6PWE - chains E and I of the 10 polymer chains in the assembly; structure by electron microscopy, 3.95 A resolution.

# Chain E
Name: Histone H3
Source organism: Drosophila melanogaster
Reference sequence: P02299 (H3_DROME); residues 0-135 here correspond to UniProt positions 1-136 (UniProt number = residue number + 1)
Chain sequence (136 residues; row label = number of the first residue in the row; numbering starts at 0):
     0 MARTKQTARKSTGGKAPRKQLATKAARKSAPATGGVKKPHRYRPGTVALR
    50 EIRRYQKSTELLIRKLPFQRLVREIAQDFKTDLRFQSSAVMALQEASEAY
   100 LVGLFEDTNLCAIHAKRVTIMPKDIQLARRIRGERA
Not modelled in the structure: 0-37, 134-135

# Chain I
Molecule: 147-nt DNA strand
Source organism: synthetic construct
Sequence (147 nucleotides; each row starts with the number of its first residue; numbers below 1 keep their minus sign (DA-73 is residue -73)):
   -73 ATCGGATGTATATATCTGACACGTGCCTGGAGACTAGGGAGTAATCCCCT
   -23 TGGCGGTTAAAACGCGGGGGACAGCGCGTACGTGCGTTTAAGCGGTGCTA
    27 GAGCTGTCTACGACCAATTGAGCGGCCTCGGCACCGGGATTCTCGAT

# How chain E and chain I interact
Residue-residue contacts - 19 pairs, chain E then chain I:
  His39(E) - DT-67(I)  phosphate contact
  Arg40(E) - DG8(I)  base contact
  Arg40(E) - DT9(I)  base contact
  Tyr41(E) - DG10(I)  phosphate contact
  Gly44(E) - DT9(I)  phosphate contact
  Thr45(E) - DT9(I)  phosphate contact
  Val46(E) - DT9(I)  hydrogen bond to the phosphate
  Val46(E) - DG10(I)  phosphate contact
  Ala47(E) - DT9(I)  hydrogen bond to the phosphate
  Arg49(E) - DG-66(I)  sugar contact
  Arg63(E) - DA17(I)  hydrogen bond to the phosphate
  Arg63(E) - DG18(I)  salt bridge to the phosphate
  Lys64(E) - DG18(I)  hydrogen bond to the phosphate
  Leu65(E) - DG18(I)  hydrogen bond to the phosphate
  Pro66(E) - DA17(I)  phosphate contact
  Arg69(E) - DA17(I)  salt bridge to the phosphate
  Arg83(E) - DA26(I)  hydrogen bond to the phosphate
  Arg83(E) - DG27(I)  salt bridge to the phosphate
  Lys115(E) - DA-1(I)  salt bridge to the phosphate
Also at the interface, not in a pair above, chain E (19 interface residues in all): Arg42, Pro43, Lys56, Gln85
Also at the interface, not in a pair above, chain I (13 interface residues in all): DA-64, DC-2, DG29

# Overview
19 residues of chain E face 13 of chain I across their interface, with 6 hydrogen bonds and 4 salt bridges.
Among the polar pairs are Val46(E)-DT9(I), Ala47(E)-DT9(I) and Arg63(E)-DA17(I).
Chain E is Histone H3 (Drosophila melanogaster) and chain I is a 147-nt DNA strand (synthetic construct); the
structure, Cryo-EM structure of nucleosome core particle, was determined by electron microscopy (same
publication as 6PWF).
